PDB entry 5THF | X-ray diffraction, 2.59 A resolution | chains A and E of the 6 polymer chains in the assembly

# Chain A (and E)
Name: Hemagglutinin HA1 chain
Organism: Influenza A virus (strain A/Hong Kong/1/1968 H3N2)
Notes: engineered mutation(s): Insertion; chain E of this document is another copy of the same molecule, construct and numbering; everything in this record applies to it too
UniProt: Q91MA7 (HEMA_I68A4); residues 11-329 here correspond to UniProt positions 27-345 (UniProt number = residue number + 16)
Amino-acid sequence (325 residues; numbered 7 to 329 plus 2 insertion-coded residues; the number before each row is that of its first residue; a row labelled like 157A-157B holds insertion residues (157A, then the next letters in order)):
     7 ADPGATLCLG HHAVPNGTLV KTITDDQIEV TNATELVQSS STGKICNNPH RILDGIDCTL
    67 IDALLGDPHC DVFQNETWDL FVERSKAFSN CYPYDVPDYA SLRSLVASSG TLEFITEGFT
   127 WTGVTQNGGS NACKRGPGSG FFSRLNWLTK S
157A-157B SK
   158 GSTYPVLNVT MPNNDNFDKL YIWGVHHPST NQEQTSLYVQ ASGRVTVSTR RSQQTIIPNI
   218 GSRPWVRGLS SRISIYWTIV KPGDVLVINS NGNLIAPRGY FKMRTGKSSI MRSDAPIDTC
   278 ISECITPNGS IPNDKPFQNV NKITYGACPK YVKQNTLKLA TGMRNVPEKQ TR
Disordered / not traced: 7-8, 326-329
Cystine bridges: Cys64-Cys76, Cys97-Cys139, Cys281-Cys305
Glycans and other covalent adducts: N-acetylglucosamine (NAG) linked to Asn38, Asn81, Asn285; glycan linked to Asn165
Construct notes: expression tag (7-10); insertion (157A-157B)
Curated features (UniProtKB/Swiss-Prot):
  - site: Arg329 (Cleavage)
  - glycosylation (N-linked (GlcNAc...) asparagine): Asn22, Asn38, Asn81, Asn165, Asn285

# Interface between chain A and chain E
Pairs across the interface (21):
  Asp101(A) with Gln210(E), hydrogen bond
  His184(A) with Gln210(E)
  Asn216(A) with Thr212(E), hydrogen bond
  Ile217(A) with Arg201(E), hydrogen bond (backbone-side chain)
  Gly218(A) with Asn246(E)
  Ser219(A) with Asn165(E); Val244(E); Asn246(E)
  Arg220(A) with Ser205(E); Gln210(E), hydrogen bond
  Pro221(A) with Ser205(E); Thr206(E); Arg207(E); Val242(E); Val244(E), hydrophobic
  Trp222(A) with Arg207(E)
  Val223(A) with Arg207(E)
  Arg229(A) with Thr206(E); Arg207(E); Gln210(E)
  Ser231(A) with Gln210(E)
Also at the interface, not in a pair above, chain E (12 interface residues in all): Thr203, Arg208

# Summary
Chain A and chain E each contribute 12 residues to their interface; the contacts include 4 hydrogen bonds.
Polar pairs include Asp101(A)-Gln210(E), Asn216(A)-Thr212(E) and Ile217(A)-Arg201(E). Covalently linked
N-acetylglucosamine: at Asn38(A), Asn81(A) and Asn285(A).
Chain A and chain E are both Hemagglutinin HA1 chain (Influenza A virus (strain A/Hong Kong/1/1968 H3N2)); the
structure, Crystal structure of H3 hemagglutinin with insertion of two amino acids in the 150-loop from the
..., was determined by X-ray diffraction (same publication as 5TGO, 5TGU, 5TGV, 5TH0, 5TH1, 5THB and 5THC).
